4ND2 - chains A and B; structure by X-ray diffraction, 2.00 A resolution.

== Chain A (and B) ==
Name: Lactate dehydrogenase, adjacent gene encodes predicted malate dehydrogenase
Organism: Cryptosporidium parvum
Notes: EC 1.1.1.27; chain B of this document is another copy of the same molecule, construct and numbering; everything in this record applies to it too
Reference sequence: Q5CYZ2 (Q5CYZ2_CRYPI); the construct has insertions or renumbered stretches relative to UniProt, so the offset changes along the chain: 17-20 = UniProt 17-20; 22-46 = UniProt 21-45; 48-72 = UniProt 46-70; 74-81 = UniProt 73-80; 8 more segments
Amino-acid sequence (321 residues; numbered 17 to 337 plus 13 insertion-coded residues; 13 numbers in that range are skipped by the numbering (no residue carries them; nothing is unmodelled there); the number before each row is that of its first residue; a row labelled like 73A-73B holds insertion residues (73A, then the next letters in order)):
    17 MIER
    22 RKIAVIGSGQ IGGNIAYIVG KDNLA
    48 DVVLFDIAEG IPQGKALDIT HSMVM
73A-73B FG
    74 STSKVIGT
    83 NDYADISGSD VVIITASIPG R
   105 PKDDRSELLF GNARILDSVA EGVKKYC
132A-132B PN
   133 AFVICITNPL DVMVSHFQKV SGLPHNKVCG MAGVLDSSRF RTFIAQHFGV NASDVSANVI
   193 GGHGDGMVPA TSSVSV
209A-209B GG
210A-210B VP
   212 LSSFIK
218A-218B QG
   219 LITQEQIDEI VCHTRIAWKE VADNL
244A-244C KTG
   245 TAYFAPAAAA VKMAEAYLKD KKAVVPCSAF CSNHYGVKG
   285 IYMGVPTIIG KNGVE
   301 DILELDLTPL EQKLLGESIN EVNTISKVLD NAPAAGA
Not modelled in the structure: 334-337
Covalent attachments: covalent link Arg20-Arg22; covalent link Ala46-Asp48, Glu299-Asp301; covalent link Thr81-Asn83; covalent link Arg103-Pro105; covalent link Pro210B-Leu212; covalent link Gly283-Ile285
Ligand contacts:
  - 3-acetylpyridine adenine dinucleotide (A3D): Ile27, Gly28, Ser29, Gly30, Gln31, Ile32, Gly33, Phe52, Asp53, Ile54, Ala55, Thr97, Ala98, Ser99, Leu112, Asn116, Ile119, Ile138, Thr139, Asn140, Leu142, Met163, Leu167, His195, Thr245, Ala246, Pro250
  - pyruvic acid (PYR): Arg109, Asn140, Leu167, Arg171, His195, Trp236, Thr245, Ala246
From the paper describing this entry:
  - binding site for 3-acetylpyridine adenine dinucleotide: Met163

== How chain A and chain B interact ==
Residue-residue contacts (98):
  Gly34(A) - Phe248(B)
  Asn35(A) - Asn35(B)
  Asn35(A) - Phe248(B)
  Tyr38(A) - Asn35(B)
  Tyr38(A) - Ile39(B)  hydrophobic
  Tyr38(A) - Phe248(B)  hydrogen bond (side chain-backbone)
  Tyr38(A) - Ala251(B)
  Tyr38(A) - Ala252(B)
  Ile39(A) - Tyr38(B)  hydrophobic
  Ile39(A) - Lys42(B)
  Lys42(A) - Ile39(B)
  Lys42(A) - Lys42(B)
  Lys42(A) - Asp43(B)  salt bridge
  Asp43(A) - Lys42(B)  salt bridge
  Glu56(A) - Lys244A(B)  salt bridge
  Gly57(A) - Asn242(B)
  Gly57(A) - Lys244A(B)
  Ile58(A) - Asn242(B)  hydrogen bond (backbone-backbone)
  Ile58(A) - Leu243(B)
  Gly61(A) - Val239(B)
  Gly61(A) - Asn242(B)
  Gly61(A) - Leu243(B)
  Lys62(A) - Leu243(B)
  Lys62(A) - Tyr247(B)
  Leu64(A) - Glu238(B)
  Asp65(A) - Ala246(B)
  Asp65(A) - Tyr247(B)  hydrogen bond (side chain-backbone)
  Asp65(A) - Phe248(B)  hydrogen bond (side chain-backbone)
  Asp65(A) - Ala249(B)  hydrogen bond (side chain-backbone)
  Asp65(A) - Pro250(B)
  Ile66(A) - Phe248(B)  hydrophobic
  Thr67(A) - Thr174(B)
  His68(A) - Ser170(B)
  His68(A) - Arg171(B)  hydrogen bond
  His68(A) - Phe175(B)
  His68(A) - Val239(B)
  His68(A) - Ala249(B)
  Ser69(A) - Ala249(B)
  Val71(A) - Ser170(B)
  Val71(A) - Arg173(B)
  Val71(A) - Thr174(B)
  Val71(A) - Ala184(B)
  Val71(A) - Ser185(B)
  Met72(A) - Val166(B)
  Met72(A) - Leu167(B)  hydrophobic
  Met72(A) - Ser170(B)
  Met72(A) - Ala249(B)
  Met72(A) - Ala252(B)  hydrophobic
  Met72(A) - Ala253(B)  hydrogen bond (side chain-backbone)
  Met72(A) - Lys256(B)
  Phe73A(A) - Ala252(B)  hydrophobic
  Gly73B(A) - Ser185(B)
  Thr75(A) - Asn183(B)
  Val166(A) - Met72(B)
  Leu167(A) - Met72(B)  hydrophobic
  Ser170(A) - His68(B)
  Ser170(A) - Val71(B)
  Ser170(A) - Met72(B)
  Arg171(A) - His68(B)  hydrogen bond
  Arg173(A) - Val71(B)
  Thr174(A) - Thr67(B)
  Thr174(A) - Val71(B)
  Phe175(A) - His68(B)
  Gln178(A) - Thr67(B)
  Asn183(A) - Thr75(B)
  Ala184(A) - Val71(B)
  Ser185(A) - Val71(B)
  Ser185(A) - Gly73B(B)
  Glu238(A) - Leu64(B)
  Val239(A) - Gly61(B)
  Val239(A) - His68(B)
  Asn242(A) - Gly57(B)
  Asn242(A) - Ile58(B)  hydrogen bond (backbone-backbone)
  Asn242(A) - Gly61(B)
  Asn242(A) - Leu64(B)
  Leu243(A) - Ile58(B)
  Leu243(A) - Gly61(B)
  Leu243(A) - Lys62(B)
  Lys244A(A) - Glu56(B)  salt bridge
  Ala246(A) - Asp65(B)
  Tyr247(A) - Lys62(B)
  Tyr247(A) - Asp65(B)  hydrogen bond (backbone-side chain)
  Phe248(A) - Gly34(B)
  Phe248(A) - Asn35(B)
  Phe248(A) - Tyr38(B)  hydrogen bond (backbone-side chain)
  Phe248(A) - Asp65(B)  hydrogen bond (backbone-side chain)
  Phe248(A) - Ile66(B)  hydrophobic
  Ala249(A) - Asp65(B)  hydrogen bond (backbone-side chain)
  Ala249(A) - His68(B)
  Ala249(A) - Ser69(B)
  Ala249(A) - Met72(B)
  Pro250(A) - Asp65(B)
  Ala251(A) - Tyr38(B)
  Ala252(A) - Tyr38(B)
  Ala252(A) - Met72(B)  hydrophobic
  Ala252(A) - Phe73A(B)  hydrophobic
  Ala253(A) - Met72(B)  hydrogen bond (backbone-side chain)
  Lys256(A) - Met72(B)  hydrogen bond (side chain-backbone)
Other interface residues (no listed pair), chain A (48 interface residues in all): Gln60
Other interface residues (no listed pair), chain B (48 interface residues in all): Gln60, Gln178

== Overview ==
The chain A/chain B interface involves 48 residues from each chain; the contacts include 15 hydrogen bonds and
4 salt bridges. Polar pairs include Lys42(A)-Asp43(B), Glu56(A)-Lys244A(B) and Tyr38(A)-Phe248(B). Bound to
chain A: 3-acetylpyridine adenine dinucleotide and pyruvic acid. From the paper: a binding site for
3-acetylpyridine adenine dinucleotide at Met163(A).
Chain A and chain B are both Lactate dehydrogenase, adjacent gene encodes predicted malate dehydrogenase
(Cryptosporidium parvum); the structure, Crystal structure of the lactate dehydrogenase from cryptosporidium
parvum complexed with substrate (pyruvic acid) and cofactor ..., was determined by X-ray diffraction together
with 4ND1, 4ND3, 4ND4 and 4ND5 from the same study.
